PDB entry 2IMZ | X-ray diffraction, 1.70 A resolution | chains A and B

== Chain A (and B) ==
Molecule: Endonuclease PI-MtuI
Source organism: Mycobacterium tuberculosis
Notes: EC 3.1.-.-; fragment: splicing domain; chain B of this document is another copy of the same molecule, construct and numbering; everything in this record applies to it too
UniProt: P0A5U4 (RECA_MYCTU); residues 2-440 here correspond to UniProt positions 253-691 (UniProt number = residue number + 251)
Chain sequence (168 residues; each row starts with the number of its first residue; note: 272 numbers in that range are skipped by the numbering (no residue carries them; nothing is unmodelled there)):
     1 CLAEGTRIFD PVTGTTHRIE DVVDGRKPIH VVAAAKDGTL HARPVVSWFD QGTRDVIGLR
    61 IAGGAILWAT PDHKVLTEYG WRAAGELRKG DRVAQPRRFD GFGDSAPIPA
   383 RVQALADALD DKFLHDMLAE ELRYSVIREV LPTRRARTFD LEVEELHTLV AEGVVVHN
Not modelled in the structure: 103-110, 383-398 (chain B: 103-110, 383-401)
Modified / non-standard residues: C1 (3-sulfinoalanine; CSD); N440 (l-3-aminosuccinimide; SNN)
Differences from the reference sequence: engineered mutation L67 (Val318 in P0A5U4)
Bound ions: Zn2+ site 1: E424, H429, N440 (shared with H439(B) of chain B); Zn2+ site 2: H439 (shared with E424(B), H429(B), N440(B) of chain B)
From the paper describing this entry:
  - Zn2+ coordination: E424, H429, H439
  - self-association interface (contacts with another copy of this molecule): H439
  - post-translational modification sites: C1, N440
  - conformationally variable residues (side-chain flip): D422
  - mutagenesis - C1A, D422G: abolished catalytic activity on splicing
  - mutagenesis - C1A/D422G (6-fold): increased catalytic activity
  - mutagenesis - D422A, D422G/N440A, D422N, N440A: abolished catalytic activity
  - catalytic residues: D422, N440
  - mutagenesis - D422E: decreased catalytic activity on splices

== Interface between chain A and chain B ==
Residue-residue contacts - 29 pairs, chain A then chain B:
  K36(A) - E426(B)
  K36(A) - E427(B)  salt bridge
  S47(A) - W81(B)  hydrogen bond (side chain-backbone)
  S47(A) - R82(B)  hydrogen bond
  F49(A) - K74(B)
  F49(A) - W81(B)
  F49(A) - A83(B)
  R54(A) - D72(B)  salt bridge
  D72(A) - R54(B)  salt bridge
  K74(A) - F49(B)
  K74(A) - E424(B)  salt bridge
  W81(A) - E424(B)
  W81(A) - H429(B)
  D422(A) - K74(B)  salt bridge
  E424(A) - K74(B)  salt bridge
  E424(A) - W81(B)
  E424(A) - H439(B)  salt bridge
  E427(A) - K36(B)  salt bridge
  L428(A) - H429(B)
  H429(A) - W81(B)
  H429(A) - L428(B)
  H429(A) - H429(B)
  H429(A) - H439(B)  hydrogen bond
  H439(A) - E424(B)  salt bridge
  H439(A) - H429(B)  hydrogen bond
  H439(A) - H439(B)
  H439(A) - N440(B)
  N440(A) - K74(B)
  N440(A) - H439(B)
Interface residues without a listed pair, chain A (17 interface residues in all): V46, Q51, E426
Interface residues without a listed pair, chain B (19 interface residues in all): S47, Q51, E86, T430

== In short ==
17 residues of chain A face 19 of chain B across their interface; the contacts include 4 hydrogen bonds and 9
salt bridges. Polar pairs include K36(A)-E427(B), R54(A)-D72(B) and K74(A)-E424(B). The paper reports
catalytic residues D422(A) and N440(A); D422A, D422G/N440A and D422N of chain A, among others, abolish
catalytic activity; 8 substitutions were tested in all.
Chain A and chain B are both Endonuclease PI-MtuI (Mycobacterium tuberculosis); the structure, Crystal
structure of Mtu recA intein splicing domain, was determined by X-ray diffraction, deposited together with
2IN0, 2IN8 and 2IN9.
